8S5J - chains I and J of the 10 polymer chains in the assembly; structure by electron microscopy, 3.90 A resolution.

[Chain I (and J)]
Molecule: Cystathionine beta-synthase
Organism: Homo sapiens
Notes: EC 4.2.1.22; chain J of this document is another copy of the same molecule, construct and numbering; everything in this record applies to it too
UniProt: P35520 (CBS_HUMAN); numbering as in UniProt (aligned over 1-551)
Sequence (552 residues; row label = number of the first residue in the row; numbering starts at 0):
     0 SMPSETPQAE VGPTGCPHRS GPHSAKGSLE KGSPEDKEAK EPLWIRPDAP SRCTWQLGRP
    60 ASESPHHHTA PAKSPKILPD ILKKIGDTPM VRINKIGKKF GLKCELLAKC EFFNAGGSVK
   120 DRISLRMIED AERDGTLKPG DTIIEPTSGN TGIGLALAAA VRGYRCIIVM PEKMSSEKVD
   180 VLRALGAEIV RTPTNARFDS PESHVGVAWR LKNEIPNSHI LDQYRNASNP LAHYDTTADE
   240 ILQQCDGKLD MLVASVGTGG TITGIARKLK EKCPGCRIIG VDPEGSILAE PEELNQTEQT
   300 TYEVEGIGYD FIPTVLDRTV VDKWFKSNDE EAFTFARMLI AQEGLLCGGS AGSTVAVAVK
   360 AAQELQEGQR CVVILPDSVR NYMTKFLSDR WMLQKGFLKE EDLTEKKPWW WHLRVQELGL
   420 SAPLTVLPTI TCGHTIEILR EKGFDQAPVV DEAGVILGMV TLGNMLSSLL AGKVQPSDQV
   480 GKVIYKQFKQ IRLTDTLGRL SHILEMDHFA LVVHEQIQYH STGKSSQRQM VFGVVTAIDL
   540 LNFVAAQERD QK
Disordered / not traced: 0-41, 549-551
Modified residues: Lys-119 ((2S)-2-amino-6-[[3-hydroxy-2-methyl-5-(phosphonooxymethyl)pyridin-4-yl]methylideneamino]hexanoic acid; LLP)
Differences from the reference sequence: expression tag (0)
Residues lining bound ligands: heme (HEM): Ser-50, Arg-51, Cys-52, Thr-53, Trp-54, Arg-58, Pro-59, Glu-62, Ser-63, Pro-64, His-67, Arg-224, Ala-226, Pro-229, Leu-230, Tyr-233, Arg-266, Thr-313, Val-314
Curated features (UniProtKB/Swiss-Prot):
  - binding site (heme): Cys-52, His-65
  - binding site (pyridoxal 5'-phosphate): Asn-149, Gly-256 to Thr-260, Ser-349
  - modified residue: Ser-27 (Phosphoserine), Lys-119 (N6-(pyridoxal phosphate)lysine), Ser-199 (Phosphoserine)
  - cross-link: Lys-211 (Glycyl lysine isopeptide (Lys-Gly) (interchain with G-Cter in SUMO))

[Chain I / chain J interface]
Pairs across the interface (132; chain I residue first):
  Lys-75(I) / Gln-242(J)  hydrogen bond (side chain-backbone)
  Lys-75(I) / Gln-243(J)
  Ile-76(I) / Met-89(J)
  Leu-77(I) / Pro-88(J)  hydrophobic
  Leu-77(I) / Met-89(J)  hydrogen bond (backbone-backbone)
  Leu-77(I) / Val-90(J)
  Leu-77(I) / Arg-91(J)  hydrogen bond (backbone-backbone)
  Pro-78(I) / Arg-91(J)
  Asp-79(I) / Val-90(J)
  Ile-80(I) / Val-90(J)
  Ile-80(I) / Glu-342(J)
  Ile-80(I) / Gly-343(J)
  Lys-83(I) / Phe-112(J)
  Pro-88(I) / Leu-77(J)  hydrophobic
  Met-89(I) / Lys-75(J)
  Met-89(I) / Ile-76(J)
  Met-89(I) / Leu-77(J)  hydrogen bond (backbone-backbone)
  Val-90(I) / Leu-77(J)
  Val-90(I) / Ile-80(J)
  Arg-91(I) / Leu-77(J)  hydrogen bond (backbone-backbone)
  Arg-91(I) / Pro-78(J)
  Lys-94(I) / Val-160(J)  hydrogen bond (side chain-backbone)
  Leu-106(I) / Ile-76(J)  hydrophobic
  Phe-112(I) / Lys-83(J)
  Ala-114(I) / Leu-345(J)
  Leu-156(I) / Gly-343(J)
  Val-160(I) / Lys-94(J)  hydrogen bond (backbone-side chain)
  Val-160(I) / Glu-342(J)
  Glu-171(I) / Gln-486(J)  hydrogen bond
  Glu-171(I) / Met-505(J)
  Glu-171(I) / Asp-506(J)
  Glu-171(I) / His-507(J)  hydrogen bond (side chain-backbone)
  Glu-176(I) / Met-382(J)
  Val-178(I) / Glu-504(J)
  Asp-179(I) / Met-382(J)
  Val-180(I) / Met-382(J)  hydrophobic
  Arg-182(I) / Glu-504(J)  salt bridge
  Ala-183(I) / Ile-339(J)  hydrophobic
  Ala-183(I) / Ala-340(J)
  Ala-183(I) / Leu-386(J)  hydrophobic
  Leu-184(I) / Ile-339(J)
  Ile-188(I) / Glu-504(J)
  Val-189(I) / Ala-536(J)  hydrophobic
  Arg-190(I) / Leu-503(J)
  Arg-190(I) / Glu-504(J)  hydrogen bond (side chain-backbone)
  Arg-190(I) / Met-505(J)
  Arg-190(I) / Asp-506(J)
  Arg-190(I) / His-507(J)
  Thr-191(I) / His-507(J)
  Pro-192(I) / Tyr-484(J)  hydrophobic
  Pro-192(I) / His-507(J)
  Pro-192(I) / Phe-508(J)  hydrophobic
  Asn-194(I) / Tyr-484(J)
  Asn-194(I) / Lys-485(J)
  Ala-195(I) / Asn-463(J)
  Ala-195(I) / Tyr-484(J)
  Arg-196(I) / Asn-463(J)  hydrogen bond (backbone-side chain)
  Arg-196(I) / Ala-470(J)
  Asp-198(I) / Ser-466(J)  hydrogen bond
  Ser-199(I) / Gly-462(J)
  Ser-199(I) / Asn-463(J)  hydrogen bond (side chain-backbone)
  Ser-199(I) / Ser-466(J)
  Glu-201(I) / Thr-460(J)
  Arg-209(I) / Ile-537(J)
  Leu-210(I) / Ile-537(J)  hydrophobic
  Leu-210(I) / Leu-540(J)  hydrophobic
  Glu-213(I) / Leu-540(J)
  Glu-213(I) / Asn-541(J)
  Glu-213(I) / Ala-544(J)
  Glu-213(I) / Arg-548(J)  salt bridge
  Ile-214(I) / Leu-540(J)  hydrophobic
  Gln-242(I) / Lys-75(J)  hydrogen bond (backbone-side chain)
  Gln-243(I) / Lys-75(J)  hydrogen bond (side chain-backbone)
  Glu-297(I) / Lys-472(J)  salt bridge
  Thr-299(I) / Lys-472(J)
  Ile-339(I) / Ala-183(J)  hydrophobic
  Ile-339(I) / Leu-184(J)
  Ala-340(I) / Ala-159(J)
  Ala-340(I) / Ala-183(J)
  Glu-342(I) / Ile-80(J)
  Glu-342(I) / Val-160(J)
  Gly-343(I) / Leu-156(J)
  Leu-344(I) / Ile-80(J)  hydrophobic
  Leu-345(I) / Ala-114(J)
  Arg-379(I) / Val-378(J)
  Arg-379(I) / Arg-379(J)
  Arg-379(I) / Met-382(J)
  Met-382(I) / Glu-176(J)
  Met-382(I) / Val-180(J)  hydrophobic
  Met-382(I) / Arg-379(J)
  Leu-386(I) / Ala-183(J)  hydrophobic
  Thr-460(I) / Glu-201(J)
  Gly-462(I) / Ser-199(J)  hydrogen bond (backbone-side chain)
  Gly-462(I) / Pro-200(J)
  Asn-463(I) / Asn-194(J)
  Asn-463(I) / Ala-195(J)
  Asn-463(I) / Arg-196(J)  hydrogen bond (side chain-backbone)
  Asn-463(I) / Ser-199(J)  hydrogen bond (backbone-side chain)
  Asn-463(I) / Glu-201(J)
  Ser-466(I) / Arg-196(J)  hydrogen bond
  Ser-466(I) / Asp-198(J)  hydrogen bond
  Ser-467(I) / Arg-196(J)
  Ala-470(I) / Arg-196(J)
  Lys-472(I) / Glu-297(J)  salt bridge
  Lys-472(I) / Thr-299(J)
  Tyr-484(I) / Pro-192(J)  hydrophobic
  Tyr-484(I) / Asn-194(J)
  Tyr-484(I) / Ala-195(J)
  Tyr-484(I) / Glu-201(J)
  Lys-485(I) / Asn-194(J)
  Gln-486(I) / Glu-171(J)  hydrogen bond
  Leu-503(I) / Arg-190(J)
  Glu-504(I) / Val-178(J)
  Glu-504(I) / Arg-182(J)  salt bridge
  Glu-504(I) / Ile-188(J)
  Glu-504(I) / Arg-190(J)  hydrogen bond (backbone-side chain)
  Met-505(I) / Arg-190(J)
  Asp-506(I) / Glu-171(J)
  Asp-506(I) / Arg-190(J)
  His-507(I) / Glu-171(J)  hydrogen bond (backbone-side chain)
  His-507(I) / Arg-190(J)
  His-507(I) / Thr-191(J)
  His-507(I) / Pro-192(J)
  Phe-508(I) / Pro-192(J)  hydrophobic
  Ala-536(I) / Val-189(J)  hydrophobic
  Ile-537(I) / Arg-209(J)
  Ile-537(I) / Leu-210(J)  hydrophobic
  Leu-540(I) / Leu-210(J)  hydrophobic
  Leu-540(I) / Glu-213(J)
  Leu-540(I) / Ile-214(J)  hydrophobic
  Asn-541(I) / Glu-213(J)
  Ala-544(I) / Glu-213(J)
Also at the interface, not in a pair above, chain I (84 interface residues in all): Asn-93, Asn-113, Gly-115, Ala-159, Glu-187, Pro-200, Val-206, Val-378, Ile-483, His-501
Also at the interface, not in a pair above, chain J (84 interface residues in all): Asp-79, Asn-93, Leu-106, Gly-115, Ser-175, Asp-179, Val-206, Leu-344, Ser-467, Ile-483, His-501

[Overview]
Chain I and chain J each contribute 84 residues to their interface, with 23 hydrogen bonds and 5 salt bridges.
Among the polar pairs are Arg-182(I)/Glu-504(J), Glu-213(I)/Arg-548(J) and Glu-297(I)/Lys-472(J). Bound to
chain I: heme.
Chain I and chain J are both Cystathionine beta-synthase (Homo sapiens); the structure, Full-length human
cystathionine beta-synthase, basal state, helical reconstruction, was determined by electron microscopy,
deposited together with 8S5H, 8S5I, 8S5K, 8S5L and 8S5M.
